5D5G - chains A and B; structure by X-ray diffraction, 1.74 A resolution.

[Chain A]
Molecule: Tuber agglutinin
Source organism: Colocasia esculenta
UniProt: R9RL27 (R9RL27_COLES); residues 1-109 here correspond to UniProt positions 24-132 (UniProt number = residue number + 23)
Chain sequence (109 residues; row label = number of the first residue in the row):
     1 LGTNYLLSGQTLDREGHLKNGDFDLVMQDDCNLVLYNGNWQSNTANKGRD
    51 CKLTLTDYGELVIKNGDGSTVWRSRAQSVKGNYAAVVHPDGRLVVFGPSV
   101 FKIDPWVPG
Disulfide bonds: Cys-31/Cys-51
Ion coordination: Mg2+ site 1: Leu-6, Ala-85; Mg2+ site 2: Pro-98 (shared with Gly-102(B) of chain B)
Curated features (UniProtKB/Swiss-Prot):
  - motif: Gln-28 to Tyr-36 (Carbohydrate-binding motif 1)
  - binding site (beta-D-mannose): Gln-28 to Asn-32, Tyr-36, Trp-40, Gln-41

[Chain B]
Molecule: Tuber agglutinin
Source organism: Colocasia esculenta
UniProt: R9RL27 (R9RL27_COLES); residues 1-111 here correspond to UniProt positions 140-250 (UniProt number = residue number + 139)
Chain sequence (111 residues; row label = number of the first residue in the row):
     1 NIPFTNNLLFSGQVLYGDGRLTAKSHQLVMQGDCNLVLYGGKYGWQSNTH
    51 GNGEHCFLRLNHKGELIIKDDDFKTIWSSSSSSKHGDYVLILRDDGFAVI
   101 YGPAIWETSPQ
Not modelled in the structure: 111
Disulfide bonds: Cys-34/Cys-56
Ion coordination: Mg2+ site 1: Asn-6, Thr-22; Mg2+ site 2: Val-89, Val-99; Mg2+ site 3: Ile-91, Phe-97; Mg2+ site 4: Gly-102 (shared with Pro-98(A) of chain A)
Curated features (UniProtKB/Swiss-Prot):
  - motif: Gln-31 to Tyr-39 (Carbohydrate-binding motif 2)
  - binding site (beta-D-mannose): Gln-31 to Asn-35, Tyr-39, Tyr-43 to Gln-46

[Chain A / chain B interface]
Residue-residue contacts (81):
  Leu-1(A) / Asp-94(B)
  Gly-2(A) / Asp-94(B)
  Asn-4(A) / Thr-5(B)
  Asn-4(A) / Asn-7(B)  hydrogen bond
  Asn-4(A) / Leu-8(B)
  Tyr-5(A) / Asn-7(B)
  Tyr-5(A) / Ile-91(B)  hydrophobic
  Tyr-5(A) / Arg-93(B)
  Tyr-5(A) / Asp-94(B)  hydrogen bond (side chain-backbone)
  Leu-7(A) / Arg-93(B)
  Leu-7(A) / Tyr-101(B)
  Asn-20(A) / Thr-5(B)  hydrogen bond
  Trp-40(A) / Trp-106(B)  hydrophobic
  Trp-40(A) / Thr-108(B)
  Trp-72(A) / Trp-106(B)  hydrophobic
  Ser-74(A) / Trp-106(B)  hydrogen bond
  Ala-76(A) / Ile-105(B)
  Ala-76(A) / Trp-106(B)
  Asn-82(A) / Tyr-101(B)
  Tyr-83(A) / Tyr-101(B)
  Tyr-83(A) / Ile-105(B)  hydrophobic
  Ala-84(A) / Ile-91(B)  hydrophobic
  Ala-84(A) / Tyr-101(B)  hydrophobic
  Val-86(A) / Ile-91(B)  hydrophobic
  His-88(A) / Phe-10(B)
  Pro-89(A) / Pro-3(B)
  Pro-89(A) / Thr-5(B)
  Pro-89(A) / Phe-10(B)
  Asp-90(A) / Pro-3(B)
  Arg-92(A) / Glu-107(B)  salt bridge
  Arg-92(A) / Thr-108(B)
  Arg-92(A) / Ser-109(B)  hydrogen bond (side chain-backbone)
  Arg-92(A) / Pro-110(B)
  Leu-93(A) / Trp-106(B)
  Leu-93(A) / Glu-107(B)
  Leu-93(A) / Thr-108(B)  hydrogen bond (backbone-side chain)
  Val-94(A) / Ala-104(B)  hydrophobic
  Val-94(A) / Trp-106(B)
  Val-94(A) / Glu-107(B)
  Val-95(A) / Pro-103(B)
  Val-95(A) / Ala-104(B)
  Val-95(A) / Ile-105(B)  hydrogen bond (backbone-backbone)
  Val-95(A) / Trp-106(B)  hydrogen bond (backbone-backbone)
  Phe-96(A) / Asp-87(B)
  Phe-96(A) / Val-89(B)  hydrophobic
  Phe-96(A) / Tyr-101(B)  hydrophobic
  Phe-96(A) / Gly-102(B)
  Phe-96(A) / Pro-103(B)
  Gly-97(A) / Gly-102(B)
  Gly-97(A) / Pro-103(B)  hydrogen bond (backbone-backbone)
  Gly-97(A) / Ile-105(B)
  Pro-98(A) / Gly-102(B)
  Ser-99(A) / Val-99(B)
  Ser-99(A) / Ile-100(B)
  Val-100(A) / Ser-81(B)
  Val-100(A) / Ser-82(B)
  Val-100(A) / Tyr-88(B)  hydrophobic
  Val-100(A) / Ile-100(B)  hydrogen bond (backbone-backbone)
  Phe-101(A) / Ser-79(B)
  Phe-101(A) / Ser-81(B)
  Phe-101(A) / Val-99(B)
  Phe-101(A) / Ile-100(B)  hydrogen bond (backbone-backbone)
  Lys-102(A) / Ala-98(B)
  Ile-103(A) / Leu-38(B)  hydrophobic
  Ile-103(A) / Trp-45(B)  hydrophobic
  Ile-103(A) / Phe-97(B)
  Ile-103(A) / Ala-98(B)  hydrogen bond (backbone-backbone)
  Asp-104(A) / Phe-97(B)
  Pro-105(A) / Leu-38(B)  hydrophobic
  Pro-105(A) / Gly-40(B)
  Pro-105(A) / Gly-41(B)
  Pro-105(A) / Lys-42(B)  hydrogen bond (backbone-backbone)
  Pro-105(A) / Tyr-43(B)  hydrogen bond (backbone-backbone)
  Pro-105(A) / Gly-44(B)
  Pro-105(A) / Gly-96(B)
  Trp-106(A) / Gly-41(B)
  Trp-106(A) / Lys-42(B)
  Trp-106(A) / Asp-95(B)  hydrogen bond (side chain-backbone)
  Trp-106(A) / Phe-97(B)
  Val-107(A) / Tyr-43(B)
  Pro-108(A) / Tyr-43(B)  hydrophobic
Other interface residues (no listed pair), chain A (38 interface residues in all): Leu-35, Gly-59, Leu-61, Gly-91
Other interface residues (no listed pair), chain B (40 interface residues in all): Ile-2, Trp-77, Ser-83

[Overview]
38 residues of chain A face 40 of chain B across their interface; the contacts include 15 hydrogen bonds and 1
salt bridge. Polar pairs include Arg-92(A)/Glu-107(B), Asn-4(A)/Asn-7(B) and Tyr-5(A)/Asp-94(B). UniProt lists
8 beta-D-mannose-binding residues on chain A; 10 beta-D-mannose-binding residues on chain B.
Chain A is Tuber agglutinin and chain B is Tuber agglutinin, both from Colocasia esculenta; the structure,
Structure of colocasia esculenta agglutinin, was determined by X-ray diffraction.
